Entry 4Z66 (X-ray diffraction, 2.50 A resolution); this record covers chains G and I of the 10 polymer chains in the assembly.

Chain G:
Name: Histone H2A
Organism: Xenopus laevis
UniProt: Q6AZJ8 (Q6AZJ8_XENLA); residues 1014-1120 here correspond to UniProt positions 15-121 (UniProt number = residue number - 999)
Sequence (107 residues; row label = number of the first residue in the row):
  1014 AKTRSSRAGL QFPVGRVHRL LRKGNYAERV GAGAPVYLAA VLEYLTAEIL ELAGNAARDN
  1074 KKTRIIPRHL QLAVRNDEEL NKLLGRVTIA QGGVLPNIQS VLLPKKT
Disordered / not traced: 1120

Chain I:
Molecule: 147-nt DNA strand
Sequence (147 nucleotides; each row starts with the number of its first residue):
     1 ATCAATATCC ACCTGCAGAT ACTACCAAAA GTGTATTTGG AAACTGCTCC ATCAAAAGGC
    61 ATGTTCAGCT GGAATCCAGC TGAACATGCC TTTTGATGGA GCAGTTTCCA AATACACTTT
   121 TGGTAGTATC TGCAGGTGGA TATTGAT

Chain G / chain I interface:
Pairs across the interface (15):
  Arg1029(G) - DG122(I)  phosphate contact
  Arg1029(G) - DG123(I)  salt bridge to the phosphate
  Arg1035(G) - DT113(I)  salt bridge to the phosphate
  Arg1042(G) - DA112(I)  sugar contact
  Arg1042(G) - DT113(I)  phosphate contact
  Val1043(G) - DT113(I)  hydrogen bond to the phosphate
  Gly1044(G) - DA112(I)  phosphate contact
  Ala1045(G) - DA112(I)  hydrogen bond to the phosphate
  Lys1075(G) - DC133(I)  phosphate contact
  Lys1075(G) - DA134(I)  salt bridge to the phosphate
  Thr1076(G) - DG132(I)  hydrogen bond to the phosphate
  Thr1076(G) - DC133(I)  hydrogen bond to the phosphate
  Arg1077(G) - DG132(I)  hydrogen bond to the sugar
  Arg1077(G) - DC133(I)  hydrogen bond to the phosphate
  Lys1118(G) - DT70(I)  salt bridge to the phosphate
Other interface residues (no listed pair), chain G (12 interface residues in all): Glu1041, Lys1074

Summary:
12 residues of chain G face 8 of chain I across their interface, with 6 hydrogen bonds and 4 salt bridges.
Polar contacts include Arg1077(G)-DG132(I), Val1043(G)-DT113(I) and Ala1045(G)-DA112(I).
Chain G is Histone H2A (Xenopus laevis) and chain I is a 147-nt DNA strand; the structure, Nucleosome
disassembly by RSC and SWI/SNF is enhanced by H3 acetylation near the nucleosome dyad axis, was determined by
X-ray diffraction, deposited together with 4XZQ and 4YS3.
